Entry 8VBF (electron microscopy, 2.80 A resolution); this record covers chains A and F of the 3 polymer chains in the assembly.

Chain A:
Protein: HIV-1 reverse transcriptase/ribonuclease H P66 subunit
Organism: Human immunodeficiency virus 1
UniProtKB: P03366 (POL_HV1B1); residues 1-555 here correspond to UniProt positions 600-1154 (UniProt number = residue number + 599)
Sequence (557 residues; each row starts with the number of its first residue; numbers below 1 keep their minus sign (Met-1 is residue -1)):
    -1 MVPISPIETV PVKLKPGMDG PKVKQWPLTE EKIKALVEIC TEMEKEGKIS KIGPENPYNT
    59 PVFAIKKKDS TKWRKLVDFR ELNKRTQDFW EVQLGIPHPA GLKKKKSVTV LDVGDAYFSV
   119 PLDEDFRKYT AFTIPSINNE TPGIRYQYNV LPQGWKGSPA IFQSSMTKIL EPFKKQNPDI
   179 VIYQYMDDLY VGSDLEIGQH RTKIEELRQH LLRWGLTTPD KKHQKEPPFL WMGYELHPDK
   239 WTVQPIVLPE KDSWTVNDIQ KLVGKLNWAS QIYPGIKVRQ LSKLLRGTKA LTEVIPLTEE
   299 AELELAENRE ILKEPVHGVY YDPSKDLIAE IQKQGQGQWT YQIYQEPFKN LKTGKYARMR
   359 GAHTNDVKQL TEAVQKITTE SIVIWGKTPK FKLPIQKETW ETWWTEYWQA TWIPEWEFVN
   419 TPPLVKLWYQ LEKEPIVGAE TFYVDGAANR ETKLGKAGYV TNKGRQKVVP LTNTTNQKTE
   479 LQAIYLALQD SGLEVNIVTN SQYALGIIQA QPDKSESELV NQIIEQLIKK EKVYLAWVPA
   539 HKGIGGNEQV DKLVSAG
Not modelled in the structure: -1 to 0, 550-555
Differences from the reference sequence: expression tag (-1 to 0); engineered mutation Ser280 (Cys879 in P03366), Asn498 (Asp1097 in P03366)
Ion coordination: Mg2+ site 1: Asp110, Val111, Asp185 (together with 2'-deoxyadenosine 5'-triphosphate, pyrophosphate) (shared with DA35(F) of chain F); Mg2+ site 2: Asp110, Asp185 (together with 2'-deoxyadenosine 5'-triphosphate) (shared with DA34(F), DA35(F) of chain F)
Residues lining bound ligands: 2'-deoxyadenosine 5'-triphosphate / pyrophosphate: Ile63, Lys65, Lys70, Arg72, Leu74, Asp110, Val111, Gly112, Asp113, Ala114, Tyr115, Gln151, Gly152, Met184, Asp185, Lys220
Swiss-Prot annotation at these positions:
  - region: Phe227 to His235 (RT 'primer grip')
  - motif: Trp398 to Trp414 (Tryptophan repeat motif)
  - binding site (Mg(2+)): Asp110, Asp185, Asp186, Asp443, Glu478, Asp549
  - site: Trp401 (Essential for RT p66/p51 heterodimerization), Trp414 (Essential for RT p66/p51 heterodimerization), Phe440, Tyr441 (Cleavage)
What the authors report for this chain:
  - binding site for pyrophosphate: Lys65, Asp113, Lys220
  - conformationally variable residues (side-chain flip): Lys220
  - catalytic residues: Lys220 (proposed by the authors, not directly observed)
  - mutagenesis - K220L, K220M: decreased growth

Chain F:
Molecule: 40-nt DNA strand
Sequence (40 nucleotides; row label = number of the first residue in the row; numbers below 1 keep their minus sign (DT-4 is residue -4)):
    -4 TAATTCCCCC CCTTCGGTGC TTTGCACCGA AGGGGGGGAA
Modified / non-standard residues: OMC (o2'-methylycytidine-5'-monophosphate) at position 2; OMC (o2'-methylycytidine-5'-monophosphate) at position 4
Ion coordination: Mg2+ site 1: DA34, DA35 (together with 2'-deoxyadenosine 5'-triphosphate) (shared with Asp110(A), Asp185(A) of chain A); Mg2+ site 2: DA35 (together with 2'-deoxyadenosine 5'-triphosphate, pyrophosphate) (shared with Asp110(A), Val111(A), Asp185(A) of chain A)
Residues lining bound ligands: 2'-deoxyadenosine 5'-triphosphate / pyrophosphate: DT-1, DT0, DA34, DA35

How chain A and chain F interact:
Contacting residue pairs (74; chain A residue first):
  Trp24(A) - DA-2(F)  stacking on the base
  Phe61(A) - DA-2(F)  sugar contact
  Phe61(A) - DT-1(F)  sugar contact
  Ile63(A) - DA-2(F)  phosphate contact
  Ile63(A) - DT-1(F)  base contact
  Arg72(A) - DA35(F)  salt bridge to the phosphate
  Leu74(A) - DT-1(F)  base contact
  Asp76(A) - DT-1(F)  sugar contact
  Arg78(A) - DT-1(F)  salt bridge to the phosphate
  Arg78(A) - DT0(F)  phosphate contact
  Asn81(A) - DT0(F)  sugar contact
  Glu89(A) - DC1(F)  phosphate contact
  Glu89(A) - OMC_2(F)  phosphate contact
  Gln91(A) - OMC_2(F)  sugar contact
  Leu92(A) - DC3(F)  sugar contact
  Gly93(A) - OMC_2(F)  base contact
  Ile94(A) - OMC_2(F)  base contact
  Ile94(A) - DC3(F)  sugar contact
  Ile94(A) - DG32(F)  base contact
  Asp110(A) - DA35(F)  phosphate contact
  Ala114(A) - DA35(F)  phosphate contact
  Tyr115(A) - DA35(F)  hydrogen bond to the phosphate
  Gln151(A) - DA35(F)  sugar contact
  Gly152(A) - DT-1(F)  hydrogen bond to the base
  Gly152(A) - DT0(F)  sugar contact
  Trp153(A) - DT0(F)  sugar contact
  Lys154(A) - DT0(F)  phosphate contact
  Lys154(A) - DC1(F)  sugar contact
  Pro157(A) - DC1(F)  sugar contact
  Tyr183(A) - OMC_2(F)  hydrogen bond to the base
  Tyr183(A) - DG33(F)  hydrogen bond to the base
  Tyr183(A) - DA34(F)  sugar contact
  Met184(A) - DA34(F)  sugar contact
  Asp185(A) - DA34(F)  phosphate contact
  Asp185(A) - DA35(F)  sugar contact
  Met230(A) - DG33(F)  sugar contact
  Gly231(A) - DG33(F)  phosphate contact
  Asn255(A) - DG29(F)  phosphate contact
  Asn255(A) - DG30(F)  hydrogen bond to the phosphate
  Gln258(A) - DG29(F)  sugar contact
  Gln258(A) - DG30(F)  sugar contact
  Lys259(A) - DG30(F)  phosphate contact
  Lys259(A) - DG31(F)  salt bridge to the phosphate
  Gly262(A) - DG31(F)  sugar contact
  Lys263(A) - DG31(F)  sugar contact
  Asn265(A) - DC5(F)  sugar contact
  Trp266(A) - DG32(F)  sugar contact
  Ser280(A) - DC6(F)  hydrogen bond to the phosphate
  Ser280(A) - DC7(F)  hydrogen bond to the phosphate
  Lys281(A) - DC7(F)  phosphate contact
  Leu283(A) - DC7(F)  phosphate contact
  Arg284(A) - DC7(F)  salt bridge to the phosphate
  Arg284(A) - DT8(F)  salt bridge to the phosphate
  Gly285(A) - DT8(F)  hydrogen bond to the phosphate
  Thr286(A) - DT8(F)  sugar contact
  Lys353(A) - DC6(F)  salt bridge to the phosphate
  Ala355(A) - DC6(F)  phosphate contact
  Arg358(A) - DG24(F)  salt bridge to the phosphate
  Gly359(A) - DC23(F)  phosphate contact
  Ala360(A) - DC23(F)  hydrogen bond to the phosphate
  His361(A) - DC22(F)  salt bridge to the phosphate
  Arg448(A) - DT17(F)  hydrogen bond to the phosphate
  Arg448(A) - DT18(F)  salt bridge to the phosphate
  Arg448(A) - DG19(F)  hydrogen bond to the sugar
  Lys451(A) - DC20(F)  hydrogen bond to the phosphate
  Thr473(A) - DC20(F)  phosphate contact
  Thr473(A) - DA21(F)  phosphate contact
  Gln475(A) - DT16(F)  hydrogen bond to the base
  Gln475(A) - DC20(F)  phosphate contact
  Gln475(A) - DA21(F)  sugar contact
  Gln500(A) - DT16(F)  phosphate contact
  Tyr501(A) - DT16(F)  base contact
  Tyr501(A) - DA21(F)  hydrogen bond to the phosphate
  Tyr501(A) - DC22(F)  hydrogen bond to the phosphate
Other interface residues (no listed pair), chain A (58 interface residues in all): Pro25, Lys30, Ala62, Val75, Leu289, Lys374, Lys476
Other interface residues (no listed pair), chain F (28 interface residues in all): OMC_4, DT9

In short:
58 residues of chain A and 28 residues of chain F are in contact, with 15 hydrogen bonds, 9 salt bridges and 1
aromatic stacking contact. Among the polar pairs are Gly152(A)-DT-1(F), Tyr183(A)-OMC_2(F) and
Tyr183(A)-DG33(F). From the paper: the catalytic residue Lys220(A); K220L and K220M of chain A reduce growth.
Chain A is HIV-1 reverse transcriptase/ribonuclease H P66 subunit (Human immunodeficiency virus 1) and chain F
is a 40-nt DNA strand; the structure, Kinetic intermediate states of HIV-1 RT DNA synthesis captured by
cryo-EM, was determined by electron microscopy, deposited together with 8VB6, 8VB7, 8VB8, 8VB9, 8VBC, 8VBG,
8VBH and 8VBI.
